3RPU - chains G and B of the 6 polymer chains in the assembly; structure by X-ray diffraction, 3.60 A resolution.

[Chain G]
Name: Chromosome partition protein mukE
From: Escherichia coli
Notes: fragment: MukE residues 10-234
UniProt: P22524 (MUKE_ECOLI); numbering as in UniProt (aligned over 10-234)
Chain sequence (245 residues; row label = number of the first residue in the row; numbers below 1 keep their minus sign (Met-10 is residue -10)):
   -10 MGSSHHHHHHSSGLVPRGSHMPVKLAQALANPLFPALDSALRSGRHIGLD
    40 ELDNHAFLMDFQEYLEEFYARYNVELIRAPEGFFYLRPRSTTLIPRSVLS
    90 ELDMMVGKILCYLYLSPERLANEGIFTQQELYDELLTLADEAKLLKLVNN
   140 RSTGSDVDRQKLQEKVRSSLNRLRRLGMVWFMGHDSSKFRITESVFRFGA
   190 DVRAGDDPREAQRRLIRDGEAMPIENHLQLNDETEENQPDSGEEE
Not modelled in the structure: -10 to 9, 214-234
Construct notes: expression tag (-10 to 9)
From the paper describing this entry:
  - self-association interface (contacts with another copy of this molecule): Asp196, Arg198, Glu199, Arg202
  - mutagenesis - L38S/L41A/F185S/R186E: decreased binding to another copy of this molecule
  - mutagenesis - L38S/L41A/F185S/R186E: abolished binding to Chromosome partition protein mukF (chain B)
  - mutagenesis - L38S/L41A/F185S/R186E: abolished growth
  - mutagenesis - L38S/L41A: unchanged growth
  - mutagenesis - L38S/L41A, D196A/R198A/E199S/R202S: unchanged binding to Chromosome partition protein mukF (chain B)
  - mutagenesis - D196A/R198A/E199S/R202S: decreased binding to Chromosome partition protein mukE (chain G)

[Chain B]
Name: Chromosome partition protein mukF
From: Escherichia coli
Notes: fragment: MukF residues 1-440
UniProt: P60293 (MUKF_ECOLI); residue numbers follow UniProt; this construct covers 1-440
Chain sequence (460 residues; numbered -19 to 440; the number before each row is that of its first residue; numbers below 1 keep their minus sign (Met-19 is residue -19)):
   -19 MGSSHHHHHHSSGLVPRGSHMSEFSQTVPELVAWARKNDFSISLPVDRLS
    31 FLLAVATLNGERLDGEMSEGELVDAFRHVSDAFEQTSETIGVRANNAIND
    81 MVRQRLLNRFTSEQAEGNAIYRLTPLGIGITDYYIRQREFSTLRLSMQLS
   131 IVAGELKRAADAAEEGGDEFHWHRNVYAPLKYSVAEIFDSIDLTQRLMDE
   181 QQQQVKDDIAQLLNKDWRAAISSCELLLSETSGTLRELQDTLEAAGDKLQ
   231 ANLLRIQDATMTHDDLHFVDRLVFDLQSKLDRIISWGQQSIDLWIGYDRH
   281 VHKFIRTAIDMDKNRVFAQRLRQSVQTYFDEPWALTYANADRLLDMRDEE
   331 MALRDEEVTGELPEDLEYEEFNEIREQLAAIIEEQLAVYKTRQVPLDLGL
   381 VVREYLSQYPRARHFDVARIVIDQAVRLGVAQADFTGLPAKWQPINDYGA
   431 KVQAHVIDKY
Not modelled in the structure: -19 to 6, 41-46, 64-70, 241-246, 328-440
Construct notes: expression tag (-19 to 0)
UniProt features mapped onto this chain:
  - region: Leu208 to Ile236 (Leucine-zipper)
  - mutagenesis: Leu233 (L233P: Abolishes function)

[Chain G / chain B interface]
Contacting residue pairs (6; chain G residue first):
  Ala110(G) with Thr91(B), hydrogen bond (backbone-side chain)
  Asn111(G) with Thr91(B)
  Glu112(G) with Thr91(B)
  Lys177(G) with Glu49(B), salt bridge; Gly97(B), hydrogen bond (side chain-backbone); Asn98(B)
Interface residues without a listed pair, chain G (5 interface residues in all): Ile114
Interface residues without a listed pair, chain B (5 interface residues in all): Arg89

[In short]
Chain G and chain B each contribute 5 residues to their interface; the contacts include 2 hydrogen bonds and 1
salt bridge. Among the polar pairs are Lys177(G)-Glu49(B), Ala110(G)-Thr91(B) and Lys177(G)-Gly97(B). The
paper reports that L38S/L41A/F185S/R186E of chain G reduce binding to another copy of this molecule; a
self-association interface involving Asp196(G), Arg198(G) and Glu199(G) among others; 3 substitutions were
tested in all.
Chain G is Chromosome partition protein mukE and chain B is Chromosome partition protein mukF, both from
Escherichia coli; the structure, Crystal structure of the MukE-MukF complex, was determined by X-ray
diffraction.
